PDB entry 5ST2 | X-ray diffraction, 1.53 A resolution | chains A and B

[Chain A]
Name: Pre-mRNA-splicing factor 8
From: Saccharomyces cerevisiae S288C
Reference sequence: P33334 (PRP8_YEAST); residues 1836-2090 here = UniProt positions 1836-2090
Amino-acid sequence (258 residues; numbered 1833 to 2090; the number before each row is that of its first residue):
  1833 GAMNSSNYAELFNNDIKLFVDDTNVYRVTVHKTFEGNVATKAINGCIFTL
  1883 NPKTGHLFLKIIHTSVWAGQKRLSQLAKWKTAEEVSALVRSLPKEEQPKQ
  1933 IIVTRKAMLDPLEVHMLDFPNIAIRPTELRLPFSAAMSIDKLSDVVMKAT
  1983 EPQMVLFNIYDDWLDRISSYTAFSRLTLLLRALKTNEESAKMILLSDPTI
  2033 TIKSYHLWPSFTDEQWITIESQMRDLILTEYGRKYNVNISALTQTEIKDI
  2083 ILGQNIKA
Disordered / not traced: 2070-2090
Sequence notes: expression tag (1833-1835)
Curated features (UniProtKB/Swiss-Prot):
  - mutagenesis: Asp1853 (D1853A: Alters protein folding. Severely impaired growth. Strongly reduced growth at 35 degrees Celsius; when associated with A-1854; D1853N: Reduced growth at 30 degrees Celsius ...), Asp1854 (D1854A: Reduced growth at 30 degrees Celsius. Strongly reduced growth at 16 degrees Celsius. Strongly reduced growth at 35 degrees Celsius; when associated with A-1853 ...), Thr1855 (T1855A: Reduced growth at 30 degrees Celsius. Strongly reduced growth at 16 degrees Celsius), Thr1936 (T1936A: Reduced growth at 30 degrees Celsius. Strongly reduced growth at 16 degrees Celsius), Arg1937 (R1937K: Severely impaired growth. Reduced growth at 30 degrees Celsius. Strongly reduced growth at 16 degrees Celsius)

[Chain B]
Name: A1 cistron-splicing factor AAR2
From: Saccharomyces cerevisiae S288C
Reference sequence: P32357 (AAR2_YEAST); aligned to UniProt positions 1-317 over residues 1-317
Amino-acid sequence (308 residues; numbered -3 to 317; 13 numbers in that range are skipped by the numbering (no residue carries them; nothing is unmodelled there); the number before each row is that of its first residue; numbers below 1 keep their minus sign (Gly-3 is residue -3)):
    -3 GAMAMNTVPFTSAPIEVTIGIDQYSFNVKENQPFHGIKDIPIGHVHVIHF
    47 QHADNSSMRYGYWFDCRMGNFYIQYDPKDGLYKMMEERDGAKFENIVHNF
    97 KERQMMVSYPKIDEDDTWYNLTEFVQMDKIRKIVRKDENQFSYVDSSMTT
   147 VQENEL
   166 SSSSSDPAHSLNYTVINFKSREAIRPGHEMEDFLDKSYYLNTVMLQGIFK
   216 NSSNYFGELQFAFLNAMFFGNYGSSLQWHAMIELICSSATVPKHMLDKLD
   266 EILYYQIKTLPEQYSDILLNERVWNICLYSSFQKNSLHNTEKIMENKYPE
   316 LL
Disordered / not traced: -3 to 0, 166-169
Sequence notes: expression tag (-3 to 0); conflict Ser166 (Leu153 in P32357), Ser167 (Lys154 in P32357), Ser170 (Asp in P32357)
Residues lining bound ligands: 5-methylpyridazin-3(2H)-one (UW6): Pro5, Phe6, Thr7, Tyr68, Glu83, Lys88, Phe89, Ile92, Phe96
Curated features (UniProtKB/Swiss-Prot):
  - region: Leu261 to Ile282 (Leucine-zipper)
  - modified residue: Ser253 (Phosphoserine), Thr274 (Phosphothreonine)

[Chain A / chain B interface]
Residue-residue contacts (18; chain A residue first):
  Gln1907(A) - Met195(B)
  Gln1907(A) - Leu199(B)
  Leu1908(A) - Met195(B)  hydrophobic
  Trp1911(A) - Glu194(B)
  Trp1911(A) - Met195(B)  hydrophobic
  Trp1911(A) - Phe198(B)  hydrophobic
  Asp1942(A) - Lys184(B)  salt bridge
  Asp1942(A) - Phe198(B)
  Glu1945(A) - Lys184(B)  salt bridge
  Val1946(A) - Ile189(B)  hydrophobic
  Val1946(A) - Glu194(B)
  Val1946(A) - Phe198(B)  hydrophobic
  His1947(A) - Glu194(B)  salt bridge
  Leu1949(A) - Lys184(B)
  Leu1949(A) - Ser185(B)
  Leu1949(A) - Arg186(B)
  Leu1949(A) - Ile189(B)  hydrophobic
  Asp1950(A) - Arg186(B)  salt bridge

[In short]
Chain A and chain B form an interface of 9 and 8 residues respectively, with 4 salt bridges. Polar pairs
include Asp1942(A)-Lys184(B), Glu1945(A)-Lys184(B) and His1947(A)-Glu194(B). Bound to chain B:
5-methylpyridazin-3(2H)-one. UniProt lists 5 mutagenesis sites on chain A.
Chain A is Pre-mRNA-splicing factor 8 and chain B is A1 cistron-splicing factor AAR2, both from Saccharomyces
cerevisiae S288C; the structure, PanDDA analysis group deposition -- Aar2/RNaseH in complex with fragment
P02C06 from the F2X-Universal Library, was determined by X-ray diffraction, deposited together with 5ST0,
5ST1, 5ST3, 5ST4, 5ST5, 5ST6 and 248 further entries.
